Entry 6ZU5 (electron microscopy, 2.90 A resolution); this record covers chains L50 and LR0 of the 74 polymer chains in the assembly.

Chain L50:
Molecule: 25S rRNA
From: Paranosema locustae
Sequence (2639 nucleotides; row label = number of the first residue in the row):
     1 ACACACCCCG GUGGGGGAUC CCUCGGCCUG CGCGCCGGGC AAGGACGCGG ACGCACGCGA
    61 UAGACGGCAC GAUCCUCAGA CACGACUGCC GGUCUCCGAC AGCGGCGCAG CCGCAGACAA
   121 CCCCCCGGAC UUAAGCAUAU CACUAGGGGG CGGAGAAGAA ACCAACAGGG AUUCCUGCAG
   181 UAGCGGCGAG CGAACAGGGA CGAGCCCGCA UGGCAAUCGG CAUCGCCGAG UUGUGACAGC
   241 GCACCGCGAA CGCCCCGGAC AGGGCGGCCA CAGAGGGCGA CAGCCCCGUA GCAGCGCGCA
   301 GCGGAGCGAG UAGCGCUGCU UGGUCAUGCA GCGCGAAGCG GUGGUGGCGC CAUCGAAGGC
   361 UAAAUACGCC GCAGGACCGA UAGCGCACAA GUACCGCGAG GGGACGGCGA CGAGCAGCCC
   421 GCAGGGGCGG CGAAAGCGUG AAACCACCGG GGCGCCCACU UGUGGGCCCC GUCUUGAAAC
   481 ACGGACCAAG GAGUGCAUGU GCGCAGCGAG UCCGCUCCGC GGCGCAGCGA AGGCCAUCGA
   541 GCUGCGCACA UGCGACCCGA UAGGCAGUGA ACUACGCCUG GGCAGGGCGA AGCCCGCGGA
   601 AACGCAGGUG GAGGCCCCGA GCCGUUCUGA CGUGCAAUUC GAUGGCGCGA CCUGGGCGUA
   661 GCGGCGAAAG ACCAAUCGAA CUGCCUGGUA GCUGGUUCCC UCCGAAAUGU CCCGCAGGAC
   721 AGCGGGCGCC CCGCAGGUCU GCCGCGUAGA GCAAUGGCGC GGCGUCCGGC AGCGCCGGCG
   781 CACCCCCAAA CUGCGAAGCG GCAGGGCGCG CGCAGCAGCG UGCGCGCGCA CAACUGCGGG
   841 CGCCUAGUGG GCCGCCGCUG GUAAGCAGCG CCGGCAAUGA GGACACAACC UCGUGCGCGG
   901 GCAAGGGACC CCAGCUGCGC ACACAGACGA AGGGCGCGGG CGCGUCGCGA CAGCAGGGCG
   961 GUGGCCAUAG AGGUCGGCAC CCGCUAAGAA CCGUGUUGCA ACGUACCUGC CGAACACGCC
  1021 CGCCCCGAAA AUGGACGGUG CUCAGCGCAG CCCCGACCCC GCGCACGCAC AGCGUGGUAG
  1081 GAGGGCGCGC CGGCGCCGCA GAAGCGCAUG CGUGCGCAUG CGUGGAGGCA CCCGCGGCGC
  1141 AGAUCUUGGU GGCAGUAGCA CACUCGGGCG CGAGCCCCGA GGGCCGGGAG ACGGGUUCUU
  1201 CCGCCAGGCC GCUCCGCGGA AGGUGAGCCG GGUCCUAAGG ACGCGCUGGC CCGCAACCGA
  1261 CAGGCAAGCG GGCACACAUU CCCGCGCCGU GUGCCAUGCG GCAACGCACC GUGCGCGGCC
  1321 GGGCGCAGGG CUGGCGCCGG GGGCCCUCCU CCCCCGCAAA GCGGCCCGCC UGCGGACUCU
  1381 UGCAGCACGA GGCAGCCCGC GCCGCGUGGC GGGGCCGUCG CCGCGCGCCA GGACUCGCCC
  1441 CCCGUGAAGC CCCGCGCACG CACACACACG CCCGUACCAA UCCGCACCAG GGCUCCAGGG
  1501 CGCGCACCCC ACGGCCAGGG CCCACGCAGG UUUGGGAAUU CGGCAAGCUG GAUCCGCAAC
  1561 CUCGGGACAA GGAUUGGCUC CGGGCGCCGG AGCUGUCGCU UCCAAGGGGA AUCCGACUGU
  1621 UUAGUAAAAA CAUAGCCUUG CGCCGCACGC AAGGUGAAUU CUGCCCAGUG CCCGGGACGU
  1681 CACGCCGGCG CGACCCGCGC ACGCACGGGU CAACGGCGGG AGUAACUAUG ACUCUCUUAA
  1741 GGUAGCCAAA CGCCUCGUCA UCUAAUUAGU GACGCGCAUG AAUGGAGCAA CGAGAUUCCC
  1801 ACUGUCCCUA CCUGCUCCCC AGCGAACCCA CUGCCAAGGG AACGGGCUUG GCGCAGUCAG
  1861 CGGGGAAAGA AGACCCUGUU GAGCUUGACU CUAGUGUGGG GCCGCGGCGC GCCGCGCCGG
  1921 CGUAGGCAGG UGGGAGGUGC GCCGUGAGUG AAAGACCACU GCGCGCGCGC GCGCCCGCUU
  1981 CGCGCAGCAA CGCCCCCAGA UGGGGAGUUU GGCUGGGGCG GCACGUCUGC UAGACCCCAA
  2041 CGCAGACGUC CUACGGUGGG CUCAGCGCGG ACAGAACCCG CGCGUCGAGC ACAAGGGCAA
  2101 ACGCCCGCCU CACGGCGCCC CCCCGGGUGC CGGCGGGAAA CCGGGGCCUA GCGAUCCCUC
  2161 GCGCAUGCAC GCCGCGUCGC GGGGGUGGCU GAAAAGUUAC CACAGGGAUA ACUGGCUUGU
  2221 GGCGGCCAAG CGUCCGCAGC GACGCCGCUU UUUGAUUCUU CGAUGUCGGC UCUUCCUAGC
  2281 AUGGCGUGGC AGCGCGCGCC AAGUGUUGGA UUGUUCACCC ACUGACAGGG AACGUGAGCU
  2341 GGGUUUAGAC CGUCGUGAGA CAGGUUAGUU UUACCCUACU GAGCGCGGAC ACACCGGGCA
  2401 GCGCGGGCUA GUACGAGAGG AACGCCCGUG CGGGGCCGCU GGUCCGCGCC UGUCCGACAG
  2461 GGCAGGUGCG CCGCUACGCC CCGUGCGUGU ACGGCUGGAC GCCUCUAAGC CGGAGCCGCC
  2521 CCCCCGUGUG UCUAAACCCC UGGUUUCCGC CCCCCGCGAC CACGACGCGG CCGGGGGCUG
  2581 GUGCUGUGCG CGUGCGAGCU CUGCGAGCCG CUGAGGCUUC CAGACCCCUG CGGGGUGUU
Not modelled in the structure: 1-3, 771-773, 943-1016, 1357-1360, 1406-1425, 1676-1678, 1909-1973, 2385-2386, 2500-2501, 2538-2542, 2593, 2601-2602
Bound ions: Mg2+ site 1 near C21 (its only coordinating residue here); Mg2+ site 2 near A41 (its only coordinating residue here); Mg2+ site 3 near U61 (its only coordinating residue here); Mg2+ site 4: C65, G66; Mg2+ site 5: G128, C565 (shared with 2 residues of chain LN0); Mg2+ site 6: G135, C136, G1881; Mg2+ site 7: G135, C136; Mg2+ site 8 near C143 (its only coordinating residue here); Mg2+ site 9 near A156 (its only coordinating residue here); Mg2+ site 10 near G208 (its only coordinating residue here); Mg2+ site 11 near A249 (its only coordinating residue here); Mg2+ site 12 near G318 (its only coordinating residue here); 100 more Mg2+ sites not listed

Chain LR0:
Protein: eL19
From: Paranosema locustae
Chain sequence (166 residues; row label = number of the first residue in the row):
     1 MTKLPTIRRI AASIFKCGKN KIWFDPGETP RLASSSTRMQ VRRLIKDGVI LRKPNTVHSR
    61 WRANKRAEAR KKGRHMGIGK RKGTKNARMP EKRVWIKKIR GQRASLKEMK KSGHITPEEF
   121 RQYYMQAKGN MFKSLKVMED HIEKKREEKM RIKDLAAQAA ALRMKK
Not modelled in the structure: 1, 163-166

Interface between chain L50 and chain LR0:
Residue-residue contacts (174):
  G586(L50) with Thr-84(LR0), hydrogen bond to the phosphate; Ala-87(LR0), phosphate contact
  G587(L50) with Thr-84(LR0), hydrogen bond to the phosphate; Asn-86(LR0), phosphate contact; Ala-87(LR0), phosphate contact
  C593(L50) with Lys-128(LR0), sugar contact
  C594(L50) with Met-125(LR0), hydrogen bond to the sugar; Lys-128(LR0), sugar contact; Gly-129(LR0), hydrogen bond to the sugar
  C595(L50) with Met-125(LR0), sugar contact; Gln-126(LR0), phosphate contact; Gly-129(LR0), sugar contact; Met-131(LR0), sugar contact
  G596(L50) with Gln-126(LR0), phosphate contact; Met-131(LR0), sugar contact
  G607(L50) with Gly-129(LR0), hydrogen bond to the base
  G608(L50) with Trp-95(LR0), sugar contact; Asn-130(LR0), hydrogen bond to the sugar
  U609(L50) with Glu-91(LR0), phosphate contact; Trp-95(LR0), sugar contact
  G610(L50) with Lys-92(LR0), salt bridge to the phosphate; Trp-95(LR0), phosphate contact
  G611(L50) with Lys-92(LR0), salt bridge to the phosphate
  C1177(L50) with Leu-4(LR0), sugar contact; Pro-5(LR0), phosphate contact
  C1178(L50) with Leu-4(LR0), sugar contact; Arg-8(LR0), salt bridge to the phosphate; Phe-24(LR0), phosphate contact; Pro-26(LR0), sugar contact
  G1179(L50) with Arg-8(LR0), salt bridge to the phosphate; Ile-22(LR0), phosphate contact; Trp-23(LR0), hydrogen bond to the phosphate; Phe-24(LR0), hydrogen bond to the phosphate; Pro-26(LR0), sugar contact
  A1180(L50) with Trp-23(LR0), phosphate contact; Lys-53(LR0), salt bridge to the phosphate
  U1199(L50) with Arg-9(LR0), hydrogen bond to the phosphate
  U1200(L50) with Thr-6(LR0), hydrogen bond to the phosphate; Arg-9(LR0), salt bridge to the phosphate
  C1201(L50) with Lys-3(LR0), salt bridge to the phosphate
  C1214(L50) with Thr-2(LR0), phosphate contact
  C1215(L50) with Thr-2(LR0), phosphate contact
  G1272(L50) with Lys-16(LR0), salt bridge to the phosphate
  C1273(L50) with Arg-42(LR0), salt bridge to the phosphate
  A1274(L50) with Ser-13(LR0), base contact; Arg-38(LR0), hydrogen bond to the base; Arg-42(LR0), salt bridge to the phosphate
  C1275(L50) with Arg-9(LR0), hydrogen bond to the phosphate; Ile-10(LR0), sugar contact; Ser-36(LR0), sugar contact; Thr-37(LR0), phosphate contact; Arg-38(LR0), hydrogen bond to the phosphate
  A1276(L50) with Arg-9(LR0), salt bridge to the phosphate; Ile-10(LR0), phosphate contact; Arg-38(LR0), salt bridge to the phosphate
  G1325(L50) with Lys-92(LR0), hydrogen bond to the sugar
  C1326(L50) with Ile-96(LR0), sugar contact; Arg-100(LR0), hydrogen bond to the phosphate
  A1327(L50) with Arg-100(LR0), salt bridge to the phosphate
  G1334(L50) with Arg-60(LR0), hydrogen bond to the phosphate; Asn-64(LR0), phosphate contact
  C1335(L50) with Arg-60(LR0), salt bridge to the phosphate; Asn-64(LR0), hydrogen bond to the phosphate
  C1352(L50) with Val-57(LR0), sugar contact; Ser-59(LR0), hydrogen bond to the phosphate
  C1353(L50) with Asn-55(LR0), sugar contact; Val-57(LR0), phosphate contact; His-58(LR0), hydrogen bond to the phosphate; Ser-59(LR0), phosphate contact
  C1354(L50) with Asn-55(LR0), phosphate contact
  U1378(L50) with Lys-110(LR0), salt bridge to the phosphate; Arg-121(LR0), salt bridge to the phosphate
  C1379(L50) with Lys-107(LR0), phosphate contact; Lys-110(LR0), salt bridge to the phosphate; Phe-120(LR0), phosphate contact; Arg-121(LR0), salt bridge to the phosphate; Tyr-124(LR0), sugar contact
  U1380(L50) with Arg-103(LR0), salt bridge to the phosphate; Lys-107(LR0), salt bridge to the phosphate; Tyr-124(LR0), hydrogen bond to the phosphate; Lys-128(LR0), hydrogen bond to the base
  U1381(L50) with Lys-92(LR0), hydrogen bond to the base; Trp-95(LR0), hydrogen bond to the sugar; Ile-96(LR0), sugar contact; Ile-99(LR0), sugar contact; Arg-100(LR0), salt bridge to the phosphate; Arg-103(LR0), salt bridge to the phosphate
  G1382(L50) with Arg-103(LR0), salt bridge to the phosphate; Lys-128(LR0), salt bridge to the phosphate
  C1383(L50) with Lys-128(LR0), salt bridge to the phosphate
  G1498(L50) with His-58(LR0), base contact
  G1499(L50) with His-58(LR0), hydrogen bond to the base; Arg-60(LR0), hydrogen bond to the phosphate
  G1500(L50) with Arg-60(LR0), salt bridge to the phosphate; Ala-63(LR0), sugar contact
  C1501(L50) with Arg-66(LR0), sugar contact
  G1502(L50) with Arg-70(LR0), salt bridge to the phosphate; Lys-82(LR0), phosphate contact; Gly-83(LR0), phosphate contact
  C1503(L50) with Arg-81(LR0), phosphate contact; Lys-82(LR0), hydrogen bond to the phosphate; Gly-83(LR0), hydrogen bond to the phosphate; Ala-87(LR0), sugar contact; Arg-88(LR0), salt bridge to the phosphate
  C1510(L50) with His-58(LR0), hydrogen bond to the base
  A1511(L50) with Thr-56(LR0), phosphate contact; His-58(LR0), sugar contact
  C1512(L50) with Lys-21(LR0), salt bridge to the phosphate; Asn-55(LR0), phosphate contact; Thr-56(LR0), hydrogen bond to the phosphate
  G1513(L50) with Gly-18(LR0), hydrogen bond to the phosphate; Lys-21(LR0), phosphate contact
  G1514(L50) with Gly-18(LR0), phosphate contact; Lys-19(LR0), hydrogen bond to the phosphate; Asn-20(LR0), hydrogen bond to the phosphate
  C1515(L50) with Asn-20(LR0), base contact
  G1551(L50) with Ile-78(LR0), hydrogen bond to the base; Gly-79(LR0), base contact; Arg-81(LR0), hydrogen bond to the base; Lys-82(LR0), hydrogen bond to the sugar
  A1552(L50) with Ile-78(LR0), base contact; Arg-81(LR0), sugar contact; Lys-82(LR0), sugar contact; Gly-83(LR0), sugar contact; Thr-84(LR0), phosphate contact; Lys-85(LR0), phosphate contact
  U1553(L50) with Thr-84(LR0), phosphate contact; Lys-85(LR0), hydrogen bond to the phosphate
  C1554(L50) with Lys-85(LR0), salt bridge to the phosphate
  U1574(L50) with Ile-78(LR0), base contact
  U1575(L50) with Ile-78(LR0), sugar contact; Gly-79(LR0), hydrogen bond to the phosphate
  G1576(L50) with Gly-77(LR0), phosphate contact; Ile-78(LR0), phosphate contact; Gly-79(LR0), hydrogen bond to the phosphate; Lys-80(LR0), phosphate contact
  G1577(L50) with Arg-74(LR0), phosphate contact; His-75(LR0), salt bridge to the phosphate; Lys-80(LR0), phosphate contact
  C1578(L50) with Arg-74(LR0), phosphate contact; His-75(LR0), salt bridge to the phosphate
  U1579(L50) with Arg-74(LR0), salt bridge to the phosphate
  C1580(L50) with Arg-74(LR0), base contact
  G1584(L50) with Lys-133(LR0), base contact; Ser-134(LR0), sugar contact
  C1585(L50) with Lys-97(LR0), phosphate contact
  G1586(L50) with Met-89(LR0), sugar contact; Arg-93(LR0), base contact
  C1587(L50) with Arg-70(LR0), salt bridge to the phosphate; Met-76(LR0), phosphate contact; Arg-88(LR0), phosphate contact; Met-89(LR0), sugar contact
  C1588(L50) with Met-76(LR0), phosphate contact; Arg-81(LR0), salt bridge to the phosphate; Arg-88(LR0), salt bridge to the phosphate
  G1589(L50) with Arg-81(LR0), salt bridge to the phosphate
  U1600(L50) with Gly-79(LR0), sugar contact; Lys-82(LR0), sugar contact
  U1601(L50) with Lys-80(LR0), salt bridge to the phosphate
  A1604(L50) with Lys-82(LR0), hydrogen bond to the base
  G2452(L50) with Arg-66(LR0), salt bridge to the phosphate
  U2453(L50) with Arg-66(LR0), salt bridge to the phosphate
  C2454(L50) with Val-57(LR0), phosphate contact; His-58(LR0), salt bridge to the phosphate; Arg-62(LR0), salt bridge to the phosphate
  C2455(L50) with Val-57(LR0), phosphate contact; His-58(LR0), phosphate contact; Ser-59(LR0), hydrogen bond to the phosphate; Arg-62(LR0), salt bridge to the phosphate
  G2456(L50) with Val-57(LR0), phosphate contact; Ser-59(LR0), sugar contact; Trp-61(LR0), sugar contact
  A2457(L50) with Trp-61(LR0), sugar contact; Arg-62(LR0), salt bridge to the phosphate
Also at the interface, not in a pair above, chain L50 (80 interface residues in all): G1168, G1431, C1603
Also at the interface, not in a pair above, chain LR0 (77 interface residues in all): Cys-17, Thr-29, Met-39, Pro-54

In short:
The interface between chain L50 and chain LR0 involves 80 residues on one side and 77 on the other, with 40
hydrogen bonds and 44 salt bridges. Polar pairs include G607(L50)/Gly-129(LR0), A1274(L50)/Arg-38(LR0) and
U1380(L50)/Lys-128(LR0). C65(L50) and G66(L50) form the Mg2+ site 4.
Here chain L50 is 25S rRNA and chain LR0 is eL19, both from Paranosema locustae. Entry 6ZU5 (Structure of the
Paranosema locustae ribosome in complex with Lso2) was determined by electron microscopy.
